6QTI - chains A and B; structure by electron microscopy, 2.90 A resolution.

== Chain A (and B) ==
Name: Nicotinamide nucleotide transhydrogenase
From: Ovis aries
Notes: chain B of this document is another copy of the same molecule, construct and numbering; everything in this record applies to it too
UniProt: W5PFI3 (W5PFI3_SHEEP); the construct has insertions or renumbered stretches relative to UniProt, so the offset changes along the chain: -42 to 821 = UniProt 1-864; 826-1043 = UniProt 865-1082
Sequence (1086 residues; row label = number of the first residue in the row; numbers below 1 keep their minus sign (Met-42 is residue -42)):
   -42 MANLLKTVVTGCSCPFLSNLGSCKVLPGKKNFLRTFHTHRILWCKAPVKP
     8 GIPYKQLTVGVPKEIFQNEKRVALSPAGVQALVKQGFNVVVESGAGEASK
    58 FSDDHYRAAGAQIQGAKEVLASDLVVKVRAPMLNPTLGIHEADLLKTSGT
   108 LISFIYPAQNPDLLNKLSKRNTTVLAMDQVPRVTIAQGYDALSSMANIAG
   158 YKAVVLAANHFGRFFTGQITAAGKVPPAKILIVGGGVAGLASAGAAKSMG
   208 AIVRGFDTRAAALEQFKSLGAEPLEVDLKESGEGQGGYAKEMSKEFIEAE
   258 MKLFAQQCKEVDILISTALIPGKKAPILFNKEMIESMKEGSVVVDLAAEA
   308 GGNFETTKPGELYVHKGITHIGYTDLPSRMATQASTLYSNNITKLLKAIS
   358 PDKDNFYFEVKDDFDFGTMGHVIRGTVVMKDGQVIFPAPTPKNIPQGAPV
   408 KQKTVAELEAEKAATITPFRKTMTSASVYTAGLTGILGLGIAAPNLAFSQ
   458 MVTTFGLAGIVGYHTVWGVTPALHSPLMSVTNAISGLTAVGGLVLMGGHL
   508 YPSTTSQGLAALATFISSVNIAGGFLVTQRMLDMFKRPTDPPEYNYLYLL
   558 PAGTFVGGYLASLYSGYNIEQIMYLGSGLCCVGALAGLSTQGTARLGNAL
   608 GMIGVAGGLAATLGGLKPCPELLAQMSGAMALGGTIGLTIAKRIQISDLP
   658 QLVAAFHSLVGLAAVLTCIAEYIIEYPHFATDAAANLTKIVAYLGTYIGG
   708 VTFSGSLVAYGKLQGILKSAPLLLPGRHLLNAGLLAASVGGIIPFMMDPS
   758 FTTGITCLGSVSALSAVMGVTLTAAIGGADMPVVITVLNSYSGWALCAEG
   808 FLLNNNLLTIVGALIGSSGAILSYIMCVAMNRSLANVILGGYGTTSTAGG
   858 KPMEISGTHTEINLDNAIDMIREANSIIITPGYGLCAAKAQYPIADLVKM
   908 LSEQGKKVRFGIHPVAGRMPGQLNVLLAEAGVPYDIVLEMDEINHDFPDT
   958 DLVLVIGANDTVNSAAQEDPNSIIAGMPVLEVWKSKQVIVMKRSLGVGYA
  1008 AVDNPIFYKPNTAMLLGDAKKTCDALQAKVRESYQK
Not modelled in the structure: -42 to 4, 1043
Sequence notes: conflict Thr-8 (Ala35 in W5PFI3); insertion (822-825)
Small-molecule neighbours:
  - NAD (nicotinamide-adenine-dinucleotide): Arg139, Val190, Gly191, Gly192, Gly193, Val194, Asp214, Thr215, Arg216, Gly244, Tyr245, Ala246, Met249, Ile254, Glu257, Thr274, Ala275, Leu276, Ile277, Pro283, Leu285
  - NADP (NAP; NADP nicotinamide-adenine-dinucleotide phosphate): Ala786, Asp787, Pro789, Val790, Met833, Met837, Gly889, Tyr890, Gly891, Ala895, Val922, Ala923, Gly924, Arg925, Met926, Pro927, Gly964, Ala965, Asn966, Asp967, Thr968, Met998, Lys999, Arg1000, Ser1001, Gly1003, Gly1005, Tyr1006, Gly1024, Asp1025, Ala1026
  - 1,2-diacyl-sn-glycero-3-phosphocholine (PC1), molecule 1: Tyr436, Gly439, Leu440, Gly442, Ile443, Leu446, Val459, Phe462, Gly463, Ile467, Tyr470, His471
  - 1,2-diacyl-sn-glycero-3-phosphocholine (PC1), molecule 2: Thr441, Gly442, Leu444, Gly445, Leu446, Ile448, Ala449
  - 1,2-diacyl-sn-glycero-3-phosphocholine (PC1), molecule 3: Phe462, Gly466, Tyr470, Trp474, Trp801, Ser824, Ala827, Ile828, Tyr831
  - 1,2-diacyl-sn-glycero-3-phosphocholine (PC1), molecule 4: Phe462, Ile705, Val794, Ser797, Tyr798, Trp801, Cys804, Ala805, Ala827, Ser830, Tyr831, Cys834, Val835, Arg839, Ser840, Leu841
  - 1,2-diacyl-sn-glycero-3-phosphocholine (PC1), molecule 5: Ile528, Ala529, Phe532, Leu533, Gln536, Asp540, Asn552, Tyr553, Tyr555, Leu556, Ala559, Gly560, Val563, Gly564, Ala606, Met609, Ile610, Val612, Ala613, Leu645
  - 1,2-diacyl-sn-glycero-3-phosphocholine (PC1), molecule 6: Leu567, Ala568, Leu570, Tyr571, Gly573, Ala617, Leu620, Gly621, Lys624, Pro625
  - 1,2-diacyl-sn-glycero-3-phosphocholine (PC1), molecule 7: Leu586, Cys587, Gly590, Ala593, Ser596
Curated features (UniProtKB/Swiss-Prot):
  - binding site (NAD(+)): Arg139 to Thr141, Val194, Asp214 to Arg216, Gly244, Glu257, Leu276
  - modified residue: Lys27 (N6-acetyllysine), Lys74 (N6-succinyllysine), Lys181 (N6-succinyllysine), Lys251 (N6-succinyllysine), Lys288 (N6-succinyllysine), Lys354 (N6-acetyllysine)
What the authors report for this chain:
  - catalytic residues: His664, Ser799 (proposed by the authors, not directly observed)
  - catalytic residues: Asn489, Asn796
  - conformationally variable residues (loop rearrangement): Tyr890, Arg925, Leu1002 to Asp1010
  - contacts within the chain: Ser492-His664 (water-mediated contact), Asp787-Arg839 (salt bridge), Arg544-Tyr941 (hydrogen bond), Arg544-Asp942 (hydrogen bond)
  - self-association interface (contacts with another copy of this molecule): Phe172 to Pro184
  - binding site for NAD: Arg139
  - binding site for NADP: Gly889, Tyr890, Lys999, Arg1000 (proposed by the authors, not directly observed)
  - disease-associated variants - S150N, G157S, F172S, M294V, T314A, Y345S, P394L, A490V, G621R, G635R, G819D, A820E, L934P, A965P (citing earlier work)

== Chain A / chain B interface ==
Contacting residue pairs (129; chain A residue first):
  Lys57(A) - Glu296(B)
  Lys57(A) - Gly297(B)
  Ser59(A) - Glu296(B)  hydrogen bond
  Gln144(A) - Ala178(B)
  Gly145(A) - Ala178(B)
  Tyr158(A) - Phe171(B)  hydrophobic
  Tyr158(A) - Phe172(B)
  Lys159(A) - Asn166(B)  hydrogen bond
  Val162(A) - Ala165(B)  hydrophobic
  Leu163(A) - Asn166(B)
  Ala165(A) - Val162(B)  hydrophobic
  Asn166(A) - Lys159(B)  hydrogen bond
  Asn166(A) - Leu163(B)
  Asn166(A) - Asn166(B)
  Gly169(A) - Met337(B)
  Gly169(A) - Gln340(B)
  Arg170(A) - Met337(B)
  Arg170(A) - Gln340(B)
  Phe171(A) - Tyr158(B)  hydrophobic
  Phe171(A) - Met337(B)  hydrophobic
  Phe171(A) - Gln340(B)
  Phe172(A) - Tyr158(B)
  Gln175(A) - Asn154(B)
  Ala178(A) - Gln144(B)
  Ala178(A) - Gly145(B)
  Ala178(A) - Lys351(B)
  Ala179(A) - Gly145(B)
  Ala179(A) - Asn347(B)
  Ala179(A) - Asn348(B)
  Ala179(A) - Lys351(B)  hydrogen bond (backbone-side chain)
  Gly180(A) - Lys351(B)
  Val182(A) - Gln340(B)
  Ser205(A) - Ser205(B)
  Met206(A) - Tyr158(B)
  Met206(A) - Met206(B)  hydrophobic
  Glu296(A) - Lys57(B)
  Gly297(A) - Lys57(B)
  Met337(A) - Gly169(B)
  Met337(A) - Arg170(B)
  Met337(A) - Phe171(B)  hydrophobic
  Thr339(A) - Gly169(B)
  Thr339(A) - Arg170(B)
  Gln340(A) - Gly169(B)  hydrogen bond (backbone-backbone)
  Gln340(A) - Arg170(B)
  Gln340(A) - Phe171(B)
  Gln340(A) - Val182(B)
  Asn347(A) - Ala179(B)
  Lys351(A) - Ala179(B)  hydrogen bond (side chain-backbone)
  Pro425(A) - Pro549(B)
  Phe426(A) - Tyr551(B)  hydrophobic
  Phe426(A) - Leu554(B)  hydrophobic
  Thr429(A) - Tyr551(B)
  Thr429(A) - Leu554(B)
  Thr429(A) - Tyr555(B)
  Met430(A) - Leu557(B)  hydrophobic
  Ser432(A) - Tyr555(B)  hydrogen bond
  Ala433(A) - Leu554(B)
  Ala433(A) - Pro558(B)
  Tyr436(A) - Leu603(B)
  Thr437(A) - Thr561(B)
  Leu440(A) - Phe562(B)  hydrophobic
  Thr441(A) - Thr561(B)
  Ile443(A) - Ile579(B)
  Ile443(A) - Leu586(B)  hydrophobic
  Leu444(A) - Thr561(B)
  Leu444(A) - Gly565(B)
  Leu444(A) - Met580(B)  hydrophobic
  Gly447(A) - Ile576(B)
  Gly447(A) - Ile579(B)
  Ile448(A) - Tyr574(B)  hydrophobic
  Ile448(A) - Ile576(B)
  Leu453(A) - Gln578(B)
  Ser456(A) - Gln578(B)
  Ser456(A) - Ile579(B)
  Gln457(A) - Gln578(B)
  Gln457(A) - Asn813(B)
  Val459(A) - Leu582(B)  hydrophobic
  Thr460(A) - Leu582(B)
  Thr461(A) - Leu464(B)
  Leu464(A) - Thr461(B)
  Leu464(A) - Leu464(B)  hydrophobic
  Leu464(A) - Val468(B)
  Ile467(A) - Val468(B)  hydrophobic
  Ile467(A) - Leu586(B)  hydrophobic
  Val468(A) - Leu464(B)
  Val468(A) - Ile467(B)  hydrophobic
  Val468(A) - Val468(B)  hydrophobic
  His471(A) - His471(B)
  Pro548(A) - Pro425(B)  hydrophobic
  Pro549(A) - Pro425(B)
  Tyr551(A) - Phe426(B)  hydrophobic
  Tyr551(A) - Thr429(B)
  Leu554(A) - Phe426(B)  hydrophobic
  Leu554(A) - Thr429(B)
  Leu554(A) - Met430(B)
  Leu554(A) - Ala433(B)
  Tyr555(A) - Thr429(B)
  Tyr555(A) - Ser432(B)  hydrogen bond
  Leu557(A) - Thr437(B)
  Pro558(A) - Ala433(B)
  Pro558(A) - Thr437(B)
  Pro558(A) - Leu440(B)  hydrophobic
  Thr561(A) - Thr437(B)  hydrogen bond
  Thr561(A) - Leu444(B)
  Phe562(A) - Leu440(B)  hydrophobic
  Phe562(A) - Leu444(B)
  Gly565(A) - Leu444(B)
  Ser569(A) - Ile448(B)
  Tyr574(A) - Ile448(B)  hydrophobic
  Ile576(A) - Gly447(B)
  Ile576(A) - Ile448(B)  hydrophobic
  Gln578(A) - Leu453(B)
  Gln578(A) - Ser456(B)
  Gln578(A) - Gln457(B)
  Ile579(A) - Ile443(B)
  Ile579(A) - Gly447(B)
  Ile579(A) - Ser456(B)
  Met580(A) - Leu444(B)  hydrophobic
  Leu582(A) - Val459(B)  hydrophobic
  Leu582(A) - Thr460(B)
  Leu586(A) - Ile467(B)  hydrophobic
  Cys587(A) - Leu440(B)  hydrophobic
  Leu603(A) - Tyr436(B)
  Asn813(A) - Gln457(B)
  Asn813(A) - Thr460(B)
  Gln994(A) - Lys181(B)
  Pro1017(A) - Ile176(B)
  Pro1017(A) - Thr177(B)
  Asn1018(A) - Ile176(B)
Other interface residues (no listed pair), chain A (88 interface residues in all): Ile155, Thr173, Thr177, Asn348, Ala465, Tyr553, Tyr566, Gly583, Leu607, Ile610, Ile817, Lys993
Other interface residues (no listed pair), chain B (85 interface residues in all): Ser151, Ile155, Gly180, Ala338, Thr339, Leu344, Thr441, Ala465, Pro548, Tyr553, Gly583, Cys587, Leu607, Ile610, Ile817

== Summary ==
Chain A and chain B form an interface of 88 and 85 residues respectively, with 9 hydrogen bonds. Polar pairs
include Ser59(A)-Glu296(B), Lys159(A)-Asn166(B) and Ala179(A)-Lys351(B). The paper reports catalytic residues
His664(A), Ser799(A) and Asn489(A) among others; a binding site for NADP at Gly889(A), Tyr890(A) and Lys999(A)
among others.
Both chains are Nicotinamide nucleotide transhydrogenase (Ovis aries). Entry 6QTI (Structure of ovine
transhydrogenase in the presence of NADP+ in a "double face-down" conformation) was determined by electron
microscopy together with 6QUE and 6S59 from the same study.
